PDB entry 1MDR | X-ray diffraction, 2.10 A resolution | chain A

== Chain A ==
Molecule: Mandelate racemase
Source organism: Pseudomonas putida
Notes: EC 5.1.2.2
Reference sequence: P11444 (MANR_PSEPU); numbering as in UniProt (aligned over 1-359)
Chain sequence (359 residues; row label = number of the first residue in the row):
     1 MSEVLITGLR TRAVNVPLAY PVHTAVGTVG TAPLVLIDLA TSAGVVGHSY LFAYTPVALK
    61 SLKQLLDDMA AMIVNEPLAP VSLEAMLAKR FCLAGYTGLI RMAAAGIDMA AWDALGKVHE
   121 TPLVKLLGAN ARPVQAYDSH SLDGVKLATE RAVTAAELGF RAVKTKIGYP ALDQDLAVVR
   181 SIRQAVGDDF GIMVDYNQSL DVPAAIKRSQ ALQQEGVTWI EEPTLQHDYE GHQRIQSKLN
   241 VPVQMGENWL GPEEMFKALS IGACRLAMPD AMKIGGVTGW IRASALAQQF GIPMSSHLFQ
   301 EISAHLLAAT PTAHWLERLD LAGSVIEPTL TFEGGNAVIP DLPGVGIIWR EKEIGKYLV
Disordered / not traced: 1-2
Swiss-Prot annotation at these positions:
  - active site (Proton acceptor): Lys-166, His-297
  - binding site (Mg(2+)): Asp-195, Glu-221, Glu-247
  - binding site (substrate): Glu-317
Metal / ion sites: Mg2+: Asp-195, Glu-221, Glu-247 (together with atrolactic acid (2-phenyl-lactic acid))
Small-molecule neighbours: atrolactic acid (2-phenyl-lactic acid) (APG): Val-22, Thr-24, Val-29, Phe-52, Tyr-54, Leu-93, Ser-139, Lys-164, Lys-166, Asp-195, Asn-197, Glu-221, Glu-247, Met-268, His-297, Leu-298, Glu-317, Leu-319

== In short ==
Chain A binds atrolactic acid (2-phenyl-lactic acid). Asp-195, Glu-221 and Glu-247 coordinate Mg2+. Curated
annotation (UniProt) lists active-site residues Lys-166 and His-297, 3 Mg2+-binding residues and
substrate-binding residue Glu-317.
Chain A is Mandelate racemase (Pseudomonas putida); the structure, The role of lysine 166 in the mechanism of
mandelate racemase from pseudomonas putida: mechanistic and ..., was determined by X-ray diffraction,
deposited together with 1MNS.
